PDB entry 1GMP | X-ray diffraction, 1.70 A resolution | chains A and B

# Chain A (and B)
Molecule: Ribonuclease sa
From: Streptomyces aureofaciens
Notes: EC 3.1.27.3; chain B of this document is another copy of the same molecule, construct and numbering; everything in this record applies to it too
UniProt: P05798 (RNSA_STRAU); numbering as in UniProt (aligned over 1-96)
Chain sequence (96 residues; numbered 1 to 96; the number before each row is that of its first residue):
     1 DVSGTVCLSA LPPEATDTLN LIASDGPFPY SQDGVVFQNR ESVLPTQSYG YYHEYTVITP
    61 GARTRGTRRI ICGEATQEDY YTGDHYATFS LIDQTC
Disulfide bonds: Cys-7/Cys-96
Ligand contacts: guanosine-2'-monophosphate (2GP): Gln-32, Val-36, Phe-37, Gln-38, Asn-39, Arg-40, Glu-41, Glu-54, Arg-65, Arg-69, His-85, Tyr-86
Curated features (UniProtKB/Swiss-Prot):
  - active site: Glu-54 (Proton acceptor), His-85 (Proton donor)
  - mutagenesis: Asn-39 (N39A/D/S: Decreases protein stability)

# Interface between chain A and chain B
Pairs across the interface (8; chain A residue first):
  Arg-40(A) with Pro-60(B); Gly-61(B), hydrogen bond (backbone-backbone); Arg-63(B)
  Glu-41(A) with Pro-60(B)
  Ser-42(A) with Ile-58(B)
  Thr-46(A) with Pro-29(B); Tyr-30(B); Ile-58(B)
Also at the interface, not in a pair above, chain B (7 interface residues in all): Ala-62

# Overview
4 residues of chain A face 7 of chain B across their interface; the contacts include 1 hydrogen bond. Its one
hydrogen bond, Arg-40(A)/Gly-61(B), is backbone to backbone. Bound to chain A: guanosine-2'-monophosphate.
Both chains are Ribonuclease sa (Streptomyces aureofaciens). Entry 1GMP (Complex of ribonuclease from
streptomyces aureofaciens with 2'-gmp at 1.7 angstroms resolution) was determined by X-ray diffraction (same
publication as 1GMQ and 1GMR).
